PDB entry 4BPU | X-ray diffraction, 2.70 A resolution | chain A

# Chain A
Protein: DNA primase small subunit
Source organism: Homo sapiens
Notes: EC 2.7.7.-
UniProt: P49642 (PRI1_HUMAN); residue numbers follow UniProt; this construct covers 1-420
Amino-acid sequence (423 residues; numbered -2 to 420; the number before each row is that of its first residue; numbers below 1 keep their minus sign (Gly-2 is residue -2)):
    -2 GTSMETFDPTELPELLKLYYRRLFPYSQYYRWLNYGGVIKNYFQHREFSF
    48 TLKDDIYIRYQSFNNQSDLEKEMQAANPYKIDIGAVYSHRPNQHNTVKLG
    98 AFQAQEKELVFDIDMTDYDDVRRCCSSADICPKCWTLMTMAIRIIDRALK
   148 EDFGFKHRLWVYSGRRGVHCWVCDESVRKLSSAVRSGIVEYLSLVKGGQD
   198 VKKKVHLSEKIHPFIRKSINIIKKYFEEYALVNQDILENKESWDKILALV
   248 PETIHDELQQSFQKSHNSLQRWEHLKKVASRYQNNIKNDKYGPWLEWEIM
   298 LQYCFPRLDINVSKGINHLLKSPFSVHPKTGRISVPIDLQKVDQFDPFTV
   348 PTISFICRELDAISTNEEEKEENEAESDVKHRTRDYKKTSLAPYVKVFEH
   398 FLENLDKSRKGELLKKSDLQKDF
Not modelled in the structure: -2 to 3, 283-289, 361-378, 409-420
Differences from the reference sequence: expression tag (-2 to 0); engineered mutation Ala72 (Lys in P49642), Ala73 (Met in P49642)
Bound ions: Zn2+: Cys121, Cys122, Cys128, Cys131
UniProt features mapped onto this chain:
  - motif: Cys121 to Cys131 (Zinc knuckle motif)
  - active site: Glu44, Asp109, Asp111
  - binding site (a ribonucleoside 5'-triphosphate): Asp109 to Asp111, Ser160 to His166, His315 to Lys318, His324
  - binding site (Mg(2+)): Asp109, Asp111, Asp306
  - binding site (Mn(2+)): Asp109, Asp111, Asp306
  - binding site (Zn(2+)): Cys121, Cys122, Cys128, Cys131
  - modified residue: Met1 (N-acetylmethionine)
  - natural variant: Cys301 (C301R: In PDIL)
  - mutagenesis: Glu44 (E44A: Strongly decreases primase activity, which can be partially rescued by increasing primase concentration), Tyr54 (Y54A: Decreases primase activity), Arg56 (R56A: Loss of primase activity), Lys77 (K77A: Decreases primase activity), Asp109 (D109A: Loss of primase activity; D109N: Decreases the binding affinity for NTPs), Asp111 (D111A: Loss of primase activity; D111N: Decreases the binding affinity for NTPs), Asp114 (D114A: Slightly decreases primase activity), Asp116 (D116A: Slightly decreases primase activity), Ser160 (S160A: Abolishes NTP binding), Arg163 (R163A: Abolishes NTP binding), His166 (H166A: Abolishes NTP binding. Loss of primase activity), Asp306 (D306A: Loss of primase activity; D306N: Decreases the binding affinity for NTPs), 3 further mutagenesis entries in UniProt

# In short
Cys121, Cys122, Cys128 and Cys131 coordinate Zn2+. Curated annotation (UniProt) lists 3 active-site residues,
15 ribonucleoside 5'-triphosphate-binding residues, 3 Mg2+-binding residues and 3 Mn2+-binding residues.
Chain A is DNA primase small subunit (Homo sapiens); the structure, Crystal structure of human primase in
heterodimeric form, comprising PriS and truncated PriL lacking the C-terminal ..., was determined by X-ray
diffraction (same publication as 4BPW and 4BPX).
